Entry 3W99 (X-ray diffraction, 3.00 A resolution); this record covers chains B and I of the 10 polymer chains in the assembly.

[Chain B]
Protein: Histone H4
Organism: Homo sapiens
Reference sequence: P62805 (H4_HUMAN); residues 16-102 here correspond to UniProt positions 17-103 (UniProt number = residue number + 1)
Sequence (105 residues; row label = number of the first residue in the row; numbers below 1 keep their minus sign (Gly-2 is residue -2)):
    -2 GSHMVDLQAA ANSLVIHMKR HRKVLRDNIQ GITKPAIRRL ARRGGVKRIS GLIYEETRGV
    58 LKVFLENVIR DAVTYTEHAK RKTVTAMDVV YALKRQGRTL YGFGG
Disordered / not traced: -2 to 24
Sequence notes: expression tag (-2 to 15)
Swiss-Prot annotation at these positions:
  - DNA-binding region: Lys16 to Lys20
  - modified residue: Lys16 (N6-(2-hydroxyisobutyryl)lysine), Lys20 (N6,N6,N6-trimethyllysine), Lys31 (N6-(2-hydroxyisobutyryl)lysine), Lys44 (N6-(2-hydroxyisobutyryl)lysine), Ser47 (Phosphoserine), Tyr51 (Phosphotyrosine), Lys59 (N6-(2-hydroxyisobutyryl)lysine), Lys77 (N6-(2-hydroxyisobutyryl)lysine), Lys79 (N6-(2-hydroxyisobutyryl)lysine), Thr80 (Phosphothreonine), Tyr88 (Phosphotyrosine), Lys91 (N6-(2-hydroxyisobutyryl)lysine)
  - cross-link (Glycyl lysine isopeptide (Lys-Gly)): Lys20 (interchain with G-Cter in SUMO2), Lys31 (interchain with G-Cter in SUMO2), Lys59 (interchain with G-Cter in SUMO2), Lys79 (interchain with G-Cter in SUMO2), Lys91 (interchain with G-Cter in SUMO2)

[Chain I]
Molecule: 146-nt DNA strand
Sequence (146 nucleotides; row label = number of the first residue in the row):
     1 ATCAATATCC ACCTGCAGAT TCTACCAAAA GTGTATTTGG AAACTGCTCC ATCAAAAGGC
    61 ATGTTCAGCT GAATTCAGCT GAACATGCCT TTTGATGGAG CAGTTTCCAA ATACACTTTT
   121 GGTAGAATCT GCAGGTGGAT ATTGAT
Disordered / not traced: 146

[Interface between chain B and chain I]
Pairs across the interface (5; chain B residue first):
  Thr30(B) - DC60(I)  phosphate contact
  Pro32(B) - DC60(I)  phosphate contact
  Pro32(B) - DA61(I)  phosphate contact
  Arg36(B) - DC60(I)  salt bridge to the phosphate
  Arg45(B) - DC69(I)  sugar contact
Interface residues without a listed pair, chain B (5 interface residues in all): Lys77
Interface residues without a listed pair, chain I (4 interface residues in all): DG40

[Overview]
Chain B and chain I form an interface of 5 and 4 residues respectively; the contacts include 1 salt bridge.
Its one salt-bridged contact is Arg36(B)-DC60(I). Curated annotation (UniProt) lists a DNA-binding region on
chain B.
Chain B is Histone H4 (Homo sapiens) and chain I is a 146-nt DNA strand; the structure, Crystal Structure of
Human Nucleosome Core Particle lacking H4 N-terminal region, was determined by X-ray diffraction (same
publication as 3W97 and 3W98).
